PDB entry 9IMK | electron microscopy, 4.01 A resolution (low resolution: residue-level contacts below are approximate; hydrogen-bond / salt-bridge calls are withheld) | chains H and O of the 18 polymer chains in the assembly

== Chain H ==
Molecule: RNA-directed RNA polymerase nsp12
Source organism: Severe acute respiratory syndrome coronavirus 2
Notes: EC 2.7.7.48, 2.7.7.50
Reference sequence: P0DTD1 (R1AB_SARS2); residues 1-932 here correspond to UniProt positions 4393-5324 (UniProt number = residue number + 4392)
Amino-acid sequence (932 residues; numbered 1 to 932; the number before each row is that of its first residue):
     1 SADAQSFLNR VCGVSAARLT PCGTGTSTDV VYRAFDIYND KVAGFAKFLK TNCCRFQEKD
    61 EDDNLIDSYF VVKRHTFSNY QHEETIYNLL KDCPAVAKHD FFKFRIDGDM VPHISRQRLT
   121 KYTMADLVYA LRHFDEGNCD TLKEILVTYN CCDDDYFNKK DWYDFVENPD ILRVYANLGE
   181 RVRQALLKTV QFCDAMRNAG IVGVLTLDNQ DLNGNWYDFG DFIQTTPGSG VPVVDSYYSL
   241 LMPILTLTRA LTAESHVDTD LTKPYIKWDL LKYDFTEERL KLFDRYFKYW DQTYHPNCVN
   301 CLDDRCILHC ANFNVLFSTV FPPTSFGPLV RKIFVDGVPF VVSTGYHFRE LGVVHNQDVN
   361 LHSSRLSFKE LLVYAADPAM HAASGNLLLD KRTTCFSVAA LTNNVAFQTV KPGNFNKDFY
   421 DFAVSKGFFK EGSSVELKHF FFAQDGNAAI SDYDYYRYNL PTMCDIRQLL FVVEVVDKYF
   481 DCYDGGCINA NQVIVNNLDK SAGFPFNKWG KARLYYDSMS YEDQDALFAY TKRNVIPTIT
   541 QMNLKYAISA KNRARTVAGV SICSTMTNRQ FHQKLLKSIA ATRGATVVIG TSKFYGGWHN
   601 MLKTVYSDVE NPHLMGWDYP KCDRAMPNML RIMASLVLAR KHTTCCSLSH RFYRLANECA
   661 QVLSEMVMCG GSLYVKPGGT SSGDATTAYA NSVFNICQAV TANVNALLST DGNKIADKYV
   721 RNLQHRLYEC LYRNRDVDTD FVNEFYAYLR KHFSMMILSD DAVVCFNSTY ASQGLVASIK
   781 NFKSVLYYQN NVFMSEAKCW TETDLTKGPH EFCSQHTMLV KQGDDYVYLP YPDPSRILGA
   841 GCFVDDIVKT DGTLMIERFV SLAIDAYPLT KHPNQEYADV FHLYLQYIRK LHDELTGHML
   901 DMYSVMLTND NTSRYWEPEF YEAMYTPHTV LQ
Not modelled in the structure: 1-3, 930-932
Metal / ion sites: Zn2+ site 1: His-295, Cys-301, Cys-306, Cys-310; Zn2+ site 2: Cys-487, His-642, Cys-645, Cys-646
UniProt features mapped onto this chain:
  - region: Lys-545 to Arg-555 (Interaction with RMP Remdesivir), Thr-582 to Pro-620 (RdRp Palm N-ter)
  - active site: Ser-759, Asp-760, Asp-761
  - binding site (Mn(2+)): Asn-209, Asp-218
  - binding site (Zn(2+)): His-295, Cys-301, Cys-306, Cys-310, Cys-487, His-642, Cys-645, Cys-646
  - site: Gln-932 (Cleavage)

== Chain O ==
Molecule: 40-nt RNA strand
Sequence (40 nucleotides; numbered 1 to 40; the number before each row is that of its first residue):
     1 XUUAAAGGUU UAUACCUUCC CAGGUAACAA ACCAACCAAC
Modified residues: ATP (adenosine-5'-triphosphate) at position 1

== How chain H and chain O interact ==
Contacting residue pairs (17; chain H residue first):
  Asp-499(H) / A34(O)
  Ser-759(H) / C40(O)
  Asp-760(H) / C40(O)
  Cys-813(H) / A39(O)
  Cys-813(H) / C40(O)
  Ser-814(H) / C40(O)
  Gln-815(H) / A39(O)
  Arg-836(H) / A38(O)
  Arg-836(H) / A39(O)
  Lys-849(H) / C36(O)
  Lys-849(H) / C37(O)
  Glu-857(H) / C36(O)
  Arg-858(H) / C36(O)
  Arg-858(H) / C37(O)
  Ser-861(H) / C37(O)
  Asp-865(H) / C37(O)
  Asp-865(H) / A38(O)
Interface residues without a listed pair, chain H (16 interface residues in all): Arg-513, Leu-758, Ala-840, Leu-862
Interface residues without a listed pair, chain O (7 interface residues in all): A35

== Overview ==
The interface between chain H and chain O involves 16 residues on one side and 7 on the other. Curated
annotation (UniProt) lists 3 active-site residues, Mn2+-binding residues Asn-209(H) and Asp-218(H) and 8
Zn2+-binding residues on chain H.
Here chain H is RNA-directed RNA polymerase nsp12 (Severe acute respiratory syndrome coronavirus 2) and chain
O is a 40-nt RNA strand. Entry 9IMK (SARS-CoV-2 Replication-Transcription Complex has a dimer architecture
(dRTC) in post-capping state) was determined by electron microscopy, deposited together with 9IMM and 8XCH.
